PDB entry 1WA5 | X-ray diffraction, 2.00 A resolution | chains B and C of the 3 polymer chains in the assembly

# Chain B
Name: SRP1 isoform 1
Source organism: Saccharomyces cerevisiae
UniProt: A0A6A5Q590 (A0A6A5Q590_YEASX); residues 1-530 here = UniProt positions 1-530
Chain sequence (530 residues; numbered 1 to 530; the number before each row is that of its first residue):
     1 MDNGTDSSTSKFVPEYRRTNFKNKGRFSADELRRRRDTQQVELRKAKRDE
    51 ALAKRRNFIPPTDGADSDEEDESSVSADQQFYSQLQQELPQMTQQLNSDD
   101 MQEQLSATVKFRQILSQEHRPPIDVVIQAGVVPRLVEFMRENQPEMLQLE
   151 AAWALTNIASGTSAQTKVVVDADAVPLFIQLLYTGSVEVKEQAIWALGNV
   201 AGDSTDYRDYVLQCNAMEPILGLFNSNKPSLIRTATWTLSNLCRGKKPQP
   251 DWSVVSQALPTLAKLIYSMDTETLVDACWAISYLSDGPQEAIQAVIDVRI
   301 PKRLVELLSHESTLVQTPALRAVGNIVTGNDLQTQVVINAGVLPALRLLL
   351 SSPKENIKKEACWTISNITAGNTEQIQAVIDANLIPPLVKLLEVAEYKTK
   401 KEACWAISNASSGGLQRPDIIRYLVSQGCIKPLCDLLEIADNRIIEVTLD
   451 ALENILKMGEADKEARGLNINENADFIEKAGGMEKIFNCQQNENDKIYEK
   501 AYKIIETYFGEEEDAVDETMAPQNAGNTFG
Disordered / not traced: 1-10, 21-30, 59-86, 118-119, 517-530
Differences from the reference sequence: conflict Gln117 (Arg in A0A6A5Q590)

# Chain C
Name: Importin alpha re-exporter
Source organism: Saccharomyces cerevisiae
UniProt: P33307 (CSE1_YEAST); residues 1-960 here = UniProt positions 1-960
Chain sequence (960 residues; numbered 1 to 960; the number before each row is that of its first residue):
     1 MSDLETVAKFLAESVIASTAKTSERNLRQLETQDGFGLTLLHVIASTNLP
    51 LSTRLAGALFFKNFIKRKWVDENGNHLLPANNVELIKKEIVPLMISLPNN
   101 LQVQIGEAISSIADSDFPDRWPTLLSDLASRLSNDDMVTNKGVLTVAHSI
   151 FKRWRPLFRSDELFLEIKLVLDVFTAPFLNLLKTVDEQITANENNKASLN
   201 ILFDVLLVLIKLYYDFNCQDIPEFFEDNIQVGMGIFHKYLSYSNPLLEDP
   251 DETEHASVLIKVKSSIQELVQLYTTRYEDVFGPMINEFIQITWNLLTSIS
   301 NQPKYDILVSKSLSFLTAVTRIPKYFEIFNNESAMNNITEQIILPNVTLR
   351 EEDVELFEDDPIEYIRRDLEGSDTDTRRRACTDFLKELKEKNEVLVTNIF
   401 LAHMKGFVDQYMSDPSKNWKFKDLYIYLFTALAINGNITNAGVSSTNNLL
   451 NVVDFFTKEIAPDLTSNNIPHIILRVDAIKYIYTFRNQLTKAQLIELMPI
   501 LATFLQTDEYVVYTYAAITIEKILTIRESNTSPAFIFHKEDISNSTEILL
   551 KNLIALILKHGSSPEKLAENEFLMRSIFRVLQTSEDSIQPLFPQLLAQFI
   601 EIVTIMAKNPSNPRFTHYTFESIGAILNYTQRQNLPLLVDSMMPTFLTVF
   651 SEDIQEFIPYVFQIIAFVVEQSATIPESIKPLAQPLLAPNVWELKGNIPA
   701 VTRLLKSFIKTDSSIFPDLVPVLGIFQRLIASKAYEVHGFDLLEHIMLLI
   751 DMNRLRPYIKQIAVLLLQRLQNSKTERYVKKLTVFFGLISNKLGSDFLIH
   801 FIDEVQDGLFQQIWGNFIITTLPTIGNLLDRKIALIGVLNMVINGQFFQS
   851 KYPTLISSTMNSIIETASSQSIANLKNDYVDLDNLEEISTFGSHFSKLVS
   901 ISEKPFDPLPEIDVNNGVRLYVAEALNKYNAISGNTFLNTILPQLTQENQ
   951 VKLNQLLVGN
Disordered / not traced: 372-373, 870-871, 881-885, 960
Curated features (UniProtKB/Swiss-Prot):
  - motif: Arg366 to Cys381 (Nuclear localization signal)
Small-molecule neighbours: GTP (guanosine-5'-triphosphate): Ser889, Thr890, Phe891

# Interface between chain B and chain C
Residue-residue contacts - 104 pairs, chain B then chain C:
  Lys11(B) with Asp114(C), salt bridge
  Phe12(B) with Asp71(C); Glu72(C); Asn73(C); Gly74(C); Asp114(C); Ser115(C)
  Val13(B) with Asp114(C)
  Pro14(B) with Asp114(C)
  Tyr16(B) with Pro118(C); Leu157(C); Ser160(C); Glu162(C); Leu163(C); Glu166(C), hydrogen bond
  Arg17(B) with Ala113(C); Asp114(C), hydrogen bond (side chain-backbone); Phe117(C), hydrogen bond (side chain-backbone); Pro118(C); Leu157(C); Glu166(C), salt bridge
  Gln39(B) with Arg159(C); Asp161(C)
  Gln40(B) with Asp161(C), hydrogen bond (backbone-side chain)
  Val41(B) with Arg159(C), hydrogen bond (backbone-side chain); Asp161(C), hydrogen bond (backbone-side chain); Phe164(C); Lys168(C)
  Glu42(B) with Arg159(C), salt bridge; Lys168(C), hydrogen bond (backbone-side chain)
  Leu43(B) with Phe164(C), hydrophobic; Ile167(C), hydrophobic; Lys168(C); Pro222(C); Glu223(C), hydrogen bond (backbone-backbone)
  Arg44(B) with Asp220(C), salt bridge; Ile221(C); Asp279(C), salt bridge
  Lys45(B) with Glu223(C); Glu226(C); Asp227(C), salt bridge
  Lys47(B) with Asp279(C), salt bridge
  Glu393(B) with Arg321(C)
  Val394(B) with Pro323(C), hydrophobic
  Glu396(B) with Glu278(C); Asp279(C)
  Tyr397(B) with Thr275(C); Arg276(C); Glu278(C), hydrogen bond (backbone-side chain)
  Ser412(B) with Asn874(C)
  Leu415(B) with Ala873(C); Asn874(C)
  Gln416(B) with Asn874(C), hydrogen bond
  Lys431(B) with Glu390(C), salt bridge
  Asp435(B) with Arg321(C), salt bridge
  Glu438(B) with Arg321(C), salt bridge
  Ile439(B) with Thr275(C); Arg276(C), hydrogen bond (backbone-side chain)
  Ala440(B) with Arg276(C), hydrogen bond (backbone-side chain)
  Asp441(B) with Arg276(C)
  Asn442(B) with Arg155(C), hydrogen bond (side chain-backbone); Pro156(C), hydrogen bond (side chain-backbone); Leu157(C), hydrogen bond (side chain-backbone); Phe158(C)
  Arg443(B) with Phe158(C)
  Glu446(B) with Phe158(C)
  Ala465(B) with Asn915(C)
  Gly467(B) with Thr531(C)
  Leu468(B) with Asn530(C); Thr531(C)
  Asn469(B) with Arg527(C); Ser529(C), hydrogen bond (side chain-backbone); Asn530(C), hydrogen bond (backbone-backbone); Ser532(C), hydrogen bond (side chain-backbone); Pro533(C)
  Ile470(B) with Asn530(C), hydrogen bond (backbone-side chain)
  Glu472(B) with Asn530(C), hydrogen bond
  Asp475(B) with Thr439(C), hydrogen bond; Ala441(C)
  Glu478(B) with Asn437(C); Thr439(C); Asn440(C)
  Lys479(B) with Asn435(C); Gly436(C); Asn437(C), hydrogen bond (backbone-backbone); Thr439(C); Ser444(C), hydrogen bond; Ser445(C), hydrogen bond
  Gly481(B) with Asn437(C)
  Glu484(B) with Thr374(C); Arg379(C), salt bridge
  Glu493(B) with Pro156(C)
  Asn494(B) with Pro156(C), hydrogen bond (side chain-backbone); Phe158(C)
  Lys496(B) with Phe158(C)
  Glu513(B) with Val899(C)
  Asp514(B) with Phe578(C); Arg579(C), salt bridge; Tyr618(C)
  Ala515(B) with Arg527(C); Phe535(C); Arg579(C), hydrogen bond (backbone-side chain)
  Val516(B) with Arg527(C), hydrogen bond (backbone-side chain); Gln582(C)
Also at the interface, not in a pair above, chain B (55 interface residues in all): Arg18, Thr19, Thr38, Arg466, Lys485, Asn492, Tyr502
Also at the interface, not in a pair above, chain C (71 interface residues in all): Val70, Arg120, Leu165, Leu171, Tyr277, Val280, Glu387, Ile438, Ile872, Glu886, Lys897

# Overview
The interface between chain B and chain C involves 55 residues on one side and 71 on the other; the contacts
include 27 hydrogen bonds and 12 salt bridges. Polar contacts include Lys11(B)-Asp114(C), Arg17(B)-Glu166(C)
and Glu42(B)-Arg159(C). Ligands of chain C: GTP.
Chain B is SRP1 isoform 1 and chain C is Importin alpha re-exporter, both from Saccharomyces cerevisiae; the
structure, Structure of the Cse1:Imp-alpha:RanGTP complex, was determined by X-ray diffraction.
